Entry 3JAT (electron microscopy, 3.50 A resolution); this record covers chains E and A of the 12 polymer chains in the assembly.

Chain E (and A):
Molecule: Tubulin alpha-1B chain
From: Sus scrofa
Notes: chain A of this document is another copy of the same molecule, construct and numbering; everything in this record applies to it too
Reference sequence: Q2XVP4 (TBA1B_PIG); residues 1-451 here = UniProt positions 1-451
Sequence (451 residues; each row starts with the number of its first residue):
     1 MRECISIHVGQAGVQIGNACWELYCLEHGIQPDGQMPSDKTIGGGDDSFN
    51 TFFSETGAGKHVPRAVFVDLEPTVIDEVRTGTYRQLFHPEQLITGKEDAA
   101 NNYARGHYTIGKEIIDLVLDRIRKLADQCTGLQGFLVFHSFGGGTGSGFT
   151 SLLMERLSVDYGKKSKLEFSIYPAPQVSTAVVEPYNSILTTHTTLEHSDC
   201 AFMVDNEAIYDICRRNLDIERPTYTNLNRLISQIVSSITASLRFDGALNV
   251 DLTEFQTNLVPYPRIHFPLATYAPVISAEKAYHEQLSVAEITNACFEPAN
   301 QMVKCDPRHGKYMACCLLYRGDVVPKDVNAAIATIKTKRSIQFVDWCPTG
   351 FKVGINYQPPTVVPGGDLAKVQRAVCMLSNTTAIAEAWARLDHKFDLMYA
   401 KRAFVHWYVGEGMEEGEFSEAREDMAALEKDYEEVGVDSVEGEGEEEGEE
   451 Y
Disordered / not traced: 38-46, 438-451
Curated features (UniProtKB/Swiss-Prot):
  - motif: M1 to C4 (MREC motif)
  - active site: E254
  - binding site (GTP): G10, Q11, A12, Q15, E71, A99, S140, G143, G144, T145, G146, T179, E183, N206, Y224, N228, L252
  - binding site (Mg(2+)): E71
  - site: Y451 (Involved in polymerization)
  - modified residue: K40 (N6,N6,N6-trimethyllysine), S48 (Phosphoserine), S232 (Phosphoserine), Y282 (3'-nitrotyrosine), R339 (Omega-N-methylarginine), S439 (Phosphoserine), E443 (5-glutamyl polyglutamate), E445 (5-glutamyl polyglutamate), Y451 (3'-nitrotyrosine)
  - cross-link (Glycyl lysine isopeptide (Lys-Gly)): K326 (interchain with G-Cter in ubiquitin), K370 (interchain with G-Cter in ubiquitin)
Residues lining bound ligands: GTP (guanosine-5'-triphosphate): G10, Q11, A12, Q15, D69, E71, D98, A99, A100, N101, S140, G143, G144, T145, G146, I171, T179, E183, N206, Y224, L227, N228, I231
Reported in the primary citation:
  - catalytic residues: E254 (citing earlier work)

How chain E and chain A interact:
Residue-residue contacts - 12 pairs, chain E then chain A:
  E279(E) - Q85(A)
  Y282(E) - T56(A)
  H283(E) - T56(A)
  H283(E) - K60(A)
  H283(E) - V62(A)
  H283(E) - Q85(A)  hydrogen bond (side chain-backbone)
  H283(E) - H88(A)
  E284(E) - T56(A)
  Q285(E) - E55(A)
  Q285(E) - T56(A)
  Q285(E) - Q128(A)  hydrogen bond
  E290(E) - Q128(A)  hydrogen bond
Other interface residues (no listed pair), chain E (7 interface residues in all): E297
Other interface residues (no listed pair), chain A (10 interface residues in all): F87, P89, D120

Summary:
7 residues of chain E and 10 residues of chain A are in contact; the contacts include 3 hydrogen bonds. Polar
contacts include H283(E)-Q85(A), Q285(E)-Q128(A) and E290(E)-Q128(A). Ligands of chain E: GTP. Curated
annotation (UniProt) lists active-site residue E254(E), 17 GTP-binding residues and Mg2+-binding residue
E71(E) on chain E. The paper reports the catalytic residue E254(E).
Chain E and chain A are both Tubulin alpha-1B chain (Sus scrofa); the structure, Cryo-EM structure of
GMPCPP-microtubule (14 protofilaments) decorated with kinesin, was determined by electron microscopy (same
publication as 3JAK, 3JAL, 3JAR, 3JAS and 3JAW).
